PDB entry 4LGH | X-ray diffraction, 2.84 A resolution | chain A

Chain A:
Protein: Proto-oncogene tyrosine-protein kinase Src
Source organism: Gallus gallus
Notes: EC 2.7.10.2; fragment: Kinase Domain
Reference sequence: P00523 (SRC_CHICK); residue numbers follow UniProt; this construct covers 257-533
Sequence (277 residues; row label = number of the first residue in the row):
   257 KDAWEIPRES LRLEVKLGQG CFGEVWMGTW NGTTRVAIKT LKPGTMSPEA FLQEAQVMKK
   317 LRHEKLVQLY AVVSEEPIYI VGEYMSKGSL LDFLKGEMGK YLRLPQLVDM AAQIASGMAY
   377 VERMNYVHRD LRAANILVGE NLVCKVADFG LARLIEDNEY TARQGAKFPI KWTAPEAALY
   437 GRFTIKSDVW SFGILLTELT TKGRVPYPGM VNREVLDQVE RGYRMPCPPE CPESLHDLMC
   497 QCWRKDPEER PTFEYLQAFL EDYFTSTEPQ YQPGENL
Not modelled in the structure: 277-278, 289, 298-309, 406-424
Construct notes: engineered mutation G338 (Thr in P00523)
Small-molecule neighbours: 0JN (1-tert-butyl-3-(naphthalen-1-ylmethyl)-1H-pyrazolo[3,4-d]pyrimidin-4-amine): L273, V281, A293, I294, K295, M314, V323, Q324, L325, I336, V337, G338, E339, Y340, M341, G344, S345, L393, D404
Curated features (UniProtKB/Swiss-Prot):
  - active site: D386 (Proton acceptor)
  - binding site (ATP): L273 to V281, K295
  - modified residue: Y416 (Phosphotyrosine), Y436 (Phosphotyrosine), C498 (S-nitrosocysteine), Y527 (Phosphotyrosine)
From the paper describing this entry:
  - binding site for 0JN: V323, I336

Summary:
Chain A binds compound 0JN. From UniProt: active-site residue D386 and 10 ATP-binding residues. The paper
reports a binding site for 0JN at V323 and I336.
Chain A is Proto-oncogene tyrosine-protein kinase Src (Gallus gallus); the structure, Crystal structure of
1NM-PP1 bound to analog-sensitive Src kinase, was determined by X-ray diffraction together with 4LGG from the
same study.
